Entry 1C6V (X-ray diffraction, 3.00 A resolution); this record covers chains B and C of the 5 polymer chains in the assembly.

Chain B (and C):
Protein: Protein (siv integrase)
Organism: Simian immunodeficiency virus
Notes: chain C of this document is another copy of the same molecule, construct and numbering; everything in this record applies to it too
UniProtKB: Q88016 (Q88016_SIVCZ); residues 50-213 here correspond to UniProt positions 813-976 (UniProt number = residue number + 763)
Amino-acid sequence (164 residues; numbered 50 to 213; the number before each row is that of its first residue):
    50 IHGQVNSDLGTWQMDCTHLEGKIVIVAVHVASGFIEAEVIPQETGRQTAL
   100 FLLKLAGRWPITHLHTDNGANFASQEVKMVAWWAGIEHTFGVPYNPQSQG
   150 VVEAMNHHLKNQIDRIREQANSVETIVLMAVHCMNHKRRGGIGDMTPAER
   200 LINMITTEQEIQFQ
Not modelled in the structure: 50-54, 141-151, 208-213 (chain C: 50-54, 141-150, 208-213)
Sequence notes: engineered mutation His185 (Phe948 in Q88016)
Reported in the primary citation:
  - catalytic residues: Asp64, Asp116, Glu152

Interface between chain B and chain C:
Contacting residue pairs (12; chain B residue first):
  Asn55(B) - Ala153(C)
  Asn55(B) - His157(C)
  Arg188(B) - Ala80(C)
  Gly189(B) - Val79(C)
  Gly190(B) - Val79(C)
  Ile191(B) - Val79(C)
  Ile191(B) - Gly82(C)
  Ile191(B) - Arg199(C)
  Gly192(B) - Ala80(C)  hydrogen bond (backbone-backbone)
  Gly192(B) - Arg199(C)
  Asn202(B) - Gly190(C)
  Asn202(B) - Ile191(C)  hydrogen bond (side chain-backbone)
Other interface residues (no listed pair), chain B (8 interface residues in all): Met194
Other interface residues (no listed pair), chain C (10 interface residues in all): Ser81, Met154
Interface features reported in the paper:
  - specific contacts: Ile191(B)-Gly82(C), Ile191(B)-Met154(C), Ile191(C)-Asn202(B)

Summary:
8 residues of chain B and 10 residues of chain C are in contact, with 2 hydrogen bonds. Polar pairs include
Asn202(B)-Ile191(C) and Gly192(B)-Ala80(C). The authors report contacts between Ile191(B) and Gly82(C),
Ile191(B) and Met154(C) and Ile191(C) and Asn202(B). From the paper: catalytic residues Asp64(B), Asp116(B)
and Glu152(B).
Chain B and chain C are both Protein (siv integrase) (Simian immunodeficiency virus); the structure, Siv
integrase (CATALYTIC domain + DNA biding domain comprising residues 50-293) mutant with phe 185 replaced ...,
was determined by X-ray diffraction.
